Entry 6G48 (X-ray diffraction, 1.91 A resolution); this record covers chains A and C of the 3 polymer chains in the assembly.

Chain A:
Name: Urease subunit gamma
Source organism: Sporosarcina pasteurii
Notes: EC 3.5.1.5
Reference sequence: A0A0H3YGY5 (A0A0H3YGY5_SPOPA); residues 2-100 here = UniProt positions 2-100
Chain sequence (100 residues; each row starts with the number of its first residue):
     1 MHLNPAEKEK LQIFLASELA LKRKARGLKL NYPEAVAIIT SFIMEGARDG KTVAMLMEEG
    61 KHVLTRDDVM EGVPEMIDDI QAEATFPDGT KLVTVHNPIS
Modified residues: M1 (N-carboxymethionine; CXM)

Chain C:
Name: Urease subunit alpha
Source organism: Sporosarcina pasteurii
Reference sequence: A0A0H3YL32 (A0A0H3YL32_SPOPA); numbering as in UniProt (aligned over 1-570)
Chain sequence (570 residues; row label = number of the first residue in the row):
     1 MKINRQQYAE SYGPTVGDQV RLADTDLWIE VEKDYTTYGD EANFGGGKVL REGMGENGTY
    61 TRTENVLDLL LTNALILDYT GIYKADIGVK DGYIVGIGKG GNPDIMDGVT PNMIVGTATE
   121 VIAAEGKIVT AGGIDTHVHF INPDQVDVAL ANGITTLFGG GTGPAEGSKA TTVTPGPWNI
   181 EKMLKSTEGL PINVGILGKG HGSSIAPIME QIDAGAAGLK IHEDWGATPA SIDRSLTVAD
   241 EADVQVAIHS DTLNEAGFLE DTLRAINGRV IHSFHVEGAG GGHAPDIMAM AGHPNVLPSS
   301 TNPTRPFTVN TIDEHLDMLM VCHHLKQNIP EDVAFADSRI RPETIAAEDI LHDLGIISMM
   361 STDALAMGRA GEMVLRTWQT ADKMKKQRGP LAEEKNGSDN FRAKRYVSKY TINPAIAQGI
   421 AHEVGSIEEG KFADLVLWEP KFFGVKADRV IKGGIIAYAQ IGDPSASIPT PQPVMGRRMY
   481 GTVGDLIHDT NITFMSKSSI QQGVPAKLGL KRRIGTVKNC RNIGKKDMKW NDVTTDIDIN
   541 PETYEVKVDG EVLTCEPVKE LPMAQRYFLF
Modified residues: K220 (lysine nz-carboxylic acid; KCX)
Metal / ion sites: Ni2+ site 1: H137, H139, K220, D363 (together with hydroxide ion); Ni2+ site 2: K220, H249, H275 (together with hydroxide ion); silver ion site 1: C322, H323; silver ion site 2: C322, M367
Small-molecule neighbours: hydroxide ion (OH): H137, H139, K220, H249, H275, G280, D363

How chain A and chain C interact:
Residue-residue contacts (39; chain A residue first):
  A6(A) - S465(C)
  E9(A) - P464(C)
  E9(A) - P473(C)
  E9(A) - M475(C)
  E9(A) - R477(C)  salt bridge
  K10(A) - D463(C)  salt bridge
  Q12(A) - M475(C)
  I13(A) - Q472(C)
  I13(A) - P473(C)  hydrophobic
  L19(A) - L569(C)  hydrophobic
  L19(A) - F570(C)  hydrophobic
  R23(A) - L569(C)  hydrogen bond (side chain-backbone)
  R23(A) - F570(C)
  N31(A) - Q565(C)  hydrogen bond (side chain-backbone)
  N31(A) - R566(C)
  N31(A) - F568(C)  hydrogen bond (side chain-backbone)
  Y32(A) - F442(C)  hydrophobic
  Y32(A) - R566(C)  hydrogen bond (backbone-backbone)
  P33(A) - R566(C)
  P33(A) - Y567(C)
  P33(A) - F568(C)
  P33(A) - L569(C)
  E34(A) - L569(C)
  V36(A) - Q472(C)
  T40(A) - Q472(C)
  M70(A) - Q565(C)
  M70(A) - R566(C)
  E71(A) - R566(C)  hydrogen bond (backbone-side chain)
  M76(A) - K441(C)  hydrogen bond (backbone-side chain)
  M76(A) - Y567(C)  hydrophobic
  Q81(A) - I468(C)
  Q81(A) - T470(C)  hydrogen bond
  Q81(A) - P471(C)
  Q81(A) - Q472(C)  hydrogen bond (backbone-backbone)
  E83(A) - A466(C)
  E83(A) - S467(C)  hydrogen bond
  L92(A) - S467(C)
  L92(A) - I468(C)  hydrophobic
  L92(A) - P471(C)  hydrophobic
Other interface residues (no listed pair), chain A (24 interface residues in all): A16, M44, V73, D78, A82

Overview:
24 residues of chain A and 20 residues of chain C are in contact, with 9 hydrogen bonds and 2 salt bridges.
Polar pairs include E9(A)-R477(C), K10(A)-D463(C) and R23(A)-L569(C). Bound to chain C: hydroxide ion.
Here chain A is Urease subunit gamma and chain C is Urease subunit alpha, both from Sporosarcina pasteurii.
Entry 6G48 (Sporosarcina pasteurii urease inhibited by silver) was determined by X-ray diffraction.
